Entry 7NS3 (electron microscopy, 3.50 A resolution); this record covers chains 5 and 8 of the 6 polymer chains in the assembly.

# Chain 5
Molecule: Vacuolar import and degradation protein 28
Source organism: Saccharomyces cerevisiae (strain ATCC 204508 / S288c)
UniProt: P40547 (VID28_YEAST); residue numbers follow UniProt; this construct covers 1-921
Chain sequence (921 residues; each row starts with the number of its first residue):
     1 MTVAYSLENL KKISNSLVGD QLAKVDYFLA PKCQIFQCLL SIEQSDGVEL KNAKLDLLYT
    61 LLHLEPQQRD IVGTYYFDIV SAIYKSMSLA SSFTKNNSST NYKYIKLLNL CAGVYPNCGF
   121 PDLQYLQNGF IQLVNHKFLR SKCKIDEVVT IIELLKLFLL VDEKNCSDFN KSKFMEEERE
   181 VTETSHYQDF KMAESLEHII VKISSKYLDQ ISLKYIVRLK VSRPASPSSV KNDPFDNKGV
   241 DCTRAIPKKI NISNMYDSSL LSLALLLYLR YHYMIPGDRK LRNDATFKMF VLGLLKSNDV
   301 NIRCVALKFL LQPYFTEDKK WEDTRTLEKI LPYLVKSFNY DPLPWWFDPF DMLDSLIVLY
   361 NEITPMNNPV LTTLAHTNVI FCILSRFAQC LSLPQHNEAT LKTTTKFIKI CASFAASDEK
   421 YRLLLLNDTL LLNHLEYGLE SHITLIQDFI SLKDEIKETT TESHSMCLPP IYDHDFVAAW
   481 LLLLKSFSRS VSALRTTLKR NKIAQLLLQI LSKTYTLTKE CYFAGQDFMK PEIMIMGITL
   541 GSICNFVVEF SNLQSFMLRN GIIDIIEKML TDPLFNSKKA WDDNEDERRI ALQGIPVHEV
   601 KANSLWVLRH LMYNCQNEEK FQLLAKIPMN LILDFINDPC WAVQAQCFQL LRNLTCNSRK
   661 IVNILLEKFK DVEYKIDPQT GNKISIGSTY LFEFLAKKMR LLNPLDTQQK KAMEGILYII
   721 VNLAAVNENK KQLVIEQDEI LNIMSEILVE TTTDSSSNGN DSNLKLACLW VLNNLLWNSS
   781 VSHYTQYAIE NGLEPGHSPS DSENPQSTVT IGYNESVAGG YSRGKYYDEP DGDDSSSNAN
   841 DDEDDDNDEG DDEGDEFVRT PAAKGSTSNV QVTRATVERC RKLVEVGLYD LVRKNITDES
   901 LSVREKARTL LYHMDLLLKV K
Not modelled in the structure: 1-3, 165-186, 220-233, 670-690, 777-872, 919-921
Curated features (UniProtKB/Swiss-Prot):
  - modified residue: Ser226 (Phosphoserine)

# Chain 8
Molecule: Glucose-induced degradation protein 8
Source organism: Saccharomyces cerevisiae (strain ATCC 204508 / S288c)
UniProt: P40208 (GID8_YEAST); residues 1-455 here = UniProt positions 1-455
Chain sequence (493 residues; numbered 1 to 493; the number before each row is that of its first residue):
     1 MTISTLSNET TKSGSCSGQG KNGGKDFTYG KKCFTKEEWK EQVAKYSAMG ELYANKTIHY
    61 PLKIQPNSSG GSQDEGFATI QTTPIEPTLP RLLLNYFVSM AYEDSSIRMA KELGFIRNNK
   121 DIAVFNDLYK IKERFHIKHL IKLGRINEAM EEINSIFGLE VLEETFNATG SYTGRTDRQQ
   181 QQQQQQFDID GDLHFKLLLL NLIEMIRSHH QQENITKDSN DFILNLIQYS QNKLAIKASS
   241 SVKKMQELEL AMTLLLFPLS DSADSGSIKL PKSLQNLYSI SLRSKIADLV NEKLLKFIHP
   301 RIQFEISNNN SKFPDLLNSD KKIITQNFTV YNNNLVNGSN GTKITHISSD QPINEKMSSN
   361 EVTAAANSVW LNQRDGNVGT GSAATTFHNL ENKNYWNQTS ELLSSSNGKE KGLEFNNYYS
   421 SEFPYEPRLT QIMKLWCWCE NQLHHNQIGV PRVENSDENL YFQSGWSHPQ FEKGGGSGGG
   481 SGGSAWSHPQ FEK
Not modelled in the structure: 1-26, 55-83, 164-191, 212-219, 259-270, 358-365, 375-382, 404-414, 456-493
Sequence notes: expression tag (456-493)

# Interface between chain 5 and chain 8
Pairs across the interface (124):
  Asn15(5) - Asn154(8)
  Val18(5) - Glu163(8)
  Val18(5) - His194(8)
  Gly19(5) - Glu163(8)  hydrogen bond (backbone-side chain)
  Gly19(5) - Lys237(8)
  Leu22(5) - Asn232(8)
  Leu22(5) - Ile236(8)  hydrophobic
  Lys24(5) - Glu163(8)  salt bridge
  Tyr59(5) - Glu160(8)
  Thr60(5) - Leu159(8)
  His63(5) - Glu163(8)  salt bridge
  Phe77(5) - Leu371(8)  hydrophobic
  Phe77(5) - Arg374(8)
  Asp78(5) - Arg374(8)  salt bridge
  Ser81(5) - Arg374(8)  hydrogen bond
  Ala112(5) - Phe387(8)  hydrophobic
  Tyr115(5) - Leu371(8)  hydrophobic
  Tyr115(5) - Asn372(8)  hydrogen bond (side chain-backbone)
  Tyr115(5) - Arg374(8)
  Pro116(5) - Thr386(8)
  Pro116(5) - Phe387(8)
  Asn117(5) - Leu371(8)  hydrogen bond (side chain-backbone)
  Asn117(5) - Gln373(8)
  Asn117(5) - Thr386(8)
  Cys118(5) - Thr385(8)
  Gly119(5) - Ala384(8)
  Gly119(5) - Thr385(8)
  Phe120(5) - Thr385(8)  hydrogen bond (backbone-backbone)
  Phe120(5) - Phe387(8)  hydrophobic
  Ser141(5) - Asn308(8)
  Cys143(5) - Asn308(8)  hydrogen bond (backbone-side chain)
  Lys144(5) - Phe304(8)
  Ile145(5) - Phe304(8)  hydrophobic
  Val148(5) - Phe304(8)  hydrophobic
  Leu157(5) - Phe387(8)  hydrophobic
  Leu160(5) - Phe387(8)
  Leu160(5) - His388(8)  hydrogen bond (backbone-backbone)
  Val161(5) - Thr385(8)
  Val161(5) - His388(8)
  Asp162(5) - Thr386(8)  hydrogen bond (backbone-backbone)
  Asp162(5) - His388(8)  salt bridge
  Lys164(5) - Thr386(8)  hydrogen bond
  Asn251(5) - Lys322(8)  hydrogen bond (side chain-backbone)
  Asn251(5) - Ile323(8)
  Ser253(5) - Gln303(8)
  Asn254(5) - Gln303(8)
  Asn254(5) - Ser307(8)
  Met255(5) - His299(8)
  Met255(5) - Pro300(8)  hydrophobic
  Met255(5) - Gln303(8)
  Met255(5) - Ile324(8)  hydrophobic
  Tyr256(5) - Phe304(8)  hydrophobic
  Asn298(5) - Ile323(8)
  Val300(5) - Thr329(8)
  Lys336(5) - Tyr331(8)
  Phe338(5) - Leu335(8)
  Phe338(5) - Val336(8)  hydrophobic
  Phe338(5) - Trp396(8)  hydrogen bond (backbone-side chain)
  Asn339(5) - Val330(8)
  Asn339(5) - Tyr331(8)  hydrogen bond
  Asn339(5) - Asn332(8)
  Asn339(5) - Leu335(8)
  Asn339(5) - Val336(8)
  Tyr340(5) - Val330(8)
  Tyr340(5) - Tyr331(8)  hydrophobic
  Asp341(5) - Val330(8)  hydrogen bond (backbone-backbone)
  Asp341(5) - Asn397(8)  hydrogen bond (backbone-side chain)
  Pro342(5) - Phe328(8)
  Pro342(5) - Thr329(8)
  Trp345(5) - Leu390(8)  hydrophobic
  Trp345(5) - Lys393(8)
  Asp348(5) - Tyr395(8)
  Thr377(5) - Gly338(8)
  Asn378(5) - Gly338(8)
  Asn378(5) - Asn340(8)  hydrogen bond (side chain-backbone)
  Asn378(5) - Gly341(8)
  Asn378(5) - Thr342(8)
  Val379(5) - Asn337(8)
  Val379(5) - Gly338(8)
  Phe381(5) - Thr342(8)
  Phe381(5) - Ile344(8)  hydrophobic
  Cys382(5) - Leu335(8)
  Cys382(5) - Val336(8)  hydrophobic
  Cys382(5) - Asn337(8)  hydrogen bond (side chain-backbone)
  Cys382(5) - Asn340(8)
  Ser385(5) - Lys343(8)
  Ser385(5) - Ile344(8)
  Ser385(5) - Thr345(8)
  Arg386(5) - Asn334(8)
  Arg386(5) - Leu335(8)
  Ala388(5) - Thr345(8)
  Leu391(5) - Ile347(8)  hydrophobic
  Leu391(5) - Ile353(8)
  Ser392(5) - Ser349(8)
  Leu393(5) - Lys356(8)  hydrogen bond (backbone-side chain)
  Pro394(5) - Lys356(8)
  Gln395(5) - Lys356(8)
  His396(5) - Ile353(8)
  His396(5) - Lys356(8)  hydrogen bond (backbone-backbone)
  His396(5) - Met357(8)
  Ala399(5) - Asn392(8)
  Ala399(5) - Tyr395(8)
  Ala399(5) - Gln398(8)
  Ala399(5) - Thr399(8)  hydrogen bond (backbone-side chain)
  Thr400(5) - Thr399(8)
  Lys402(5) - Asn392(8)  hydrogen bond (side chain-backbone)
  Lys402(5) - Tyr395(8)
  Thr403(5) - Tyr395(8)
  Thr403(5) - Trp396(8)
  Thr403(5) - Thr399(8)  hydrogen bond
  Lys406(5) - Tyr395(8)  hydrogen bond
  Leu424(5) - Ile344(8)  hydrophobic
  Asp428(5) - His346(8)  salt bridge
  Asp428(5) - Ile347(8)
  Leu430(5) - Ile347(8)
  Leu431(5) - Ile347(8)  hydrophobic
  His434(5) - Ile347(8)
  His434(5) - Ser349(8)
  Tyr437(5) - Asp350(8)  hydrogen bond
  Tyr437(5) - Pro352(8)  hydrophobic
  Ser441(5) - Asn354(8)  hydrogen bond
  His464(5) - Trp370(8)
  Cys467(5) - Trp370(8)
  Pro469(5) - Trp370(8)
Interface residues without a listed pair, chain 5 (92 interface residues in all): Leu17, Asp20, Gln21, Asp56, Gln68, Lys106, Leu123, Lys206, Val335, Leu343, Phe350, Ile383, Leu384, Gln389, Glu398, Leu401, Phe407, Leu468, Tyr472, Asp527
Interface residues without a listed pair, chain 8 (70 interface residues in all): Glu151, Leu162, Arg301, Ser348, Gln351, Ala383, Leu402, Leu403, Ser420, Tyr425

# Overview
The interface between chain 5 and chain 8 involves 92 residues on one side and 70 on the other; the contacts
include 24 hydrogen bonds and 5 salt bridges. Among the polar pairs are Lys24(5)-Glu163(8), His63(5)-Glu163(8)
and Asp78(5)-Arg374(8).
Chain 5 is Vacuolar import and degradation protein 28 and chain 8 is Glucose-induced degradation protein 8,
both from Saccharomyces cerevisiae (strain ATCC 204508 / S288c); the structure, Substrate receptor scaffolding
module of yeast Chelator-GID SR4 E3 ubiquitin ligase bound to Fbp1 substrate, was determined by electron
microscopy, deposited together with 7NS4, 7NS5, 7NSB and 7NSC.
